PDB entry 1SQ3 | X-ray diffraction, 2.70 A resolution | chains I and K of the 12 polymer chains in the assembly

== Chain I (and K) ==
Molecule: ferritin
Source organism: Archaeoglobus fulgidus
Notes: chain K of this document is another copy of the same molecule, construct and numbering; everything in this record applies to it too
UniProt: O29424 (O29424_ARCFU); numbering as in UniProt (aligned over 1-173)
Chain sequence (173 residues; each row starts with the number of its first residue):
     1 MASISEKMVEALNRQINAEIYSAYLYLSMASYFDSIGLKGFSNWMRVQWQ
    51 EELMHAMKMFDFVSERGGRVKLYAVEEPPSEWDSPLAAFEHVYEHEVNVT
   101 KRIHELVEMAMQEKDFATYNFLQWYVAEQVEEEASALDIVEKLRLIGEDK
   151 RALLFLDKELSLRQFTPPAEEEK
Not modelled in the structure: 1-2, 165-173
Modified residues: Mse-1 (selenomethionine); Mse-8, Mse-29, Mse-45, Mse-54, Mse-57, Mse-59, Mse-109, Mse-111 (selenomethionine; parent Met)
Bound ions: Fe ion site 1: Glu-19, Glu-52, His-55; Fe ion site 2: Glu-51, Glu-128, Glu-131; Fe ion site 3: Glu-52, Glu-96, Glu-132

== Interface between chain I and chain K ==
Residue-residue contacts - 14 pairs, chain I then chain K:
  Gly-37(I) with Lys-142(K)
  Asp-149(I) with Arg-151(K), salt bridge
  Lys-150(I) with Leu-145(K); Ile-146(K), hydrogen bond (side chain-backbone); Asp-149(K)
  Arg-151(I) with Asp-149(K); Arg-151(K); Ala-152(K); Phe-155(K)
  Leu-154(I) with Lys-142(K); Ile-146(K), hydrophobic; Phe-155(K)
  Lys-158(I) with Glu-159(K), salt bridge; Leu-162(K)
Other interface residues (no listed pair), chain I (9 interface residues in all): Ile-36, Phe-155, Asp-157

== Summary ==
The chain I/chain K interface involves 9 residues from each chain; the contacts include 1 hydrogen bond and 2
salt bridges. Polar pairs include Asp-149(I)/Arg-151(K), Lys-158(I)/Glu-159(K) and Lys-150(I)/Ile-146(K). The
Fe ion site 1 is built by Glu-19(I), Glu-52(I) and His-55(I).
Both chains are ferritin (Archaeoglobus fulgidus). Entry 1SQ3 (Crystal structures of a novel open pore
ferritin from the hyperthermophilic Archaeon Archaeoglobus fulgidus) was determined by X-ray diffraction
together with 1S3Q from the same study.
